Entry 9DHP (electron microscopy, 4.18 A resolution (low resolution: residue-level contacts below are approximate; hydrogen-bond / salt-bridge calls are withheld)); this record covers chains A and E of the 8 polymer chains in the assembly.

Chain A:
Protein: Isoform Flip of Glutamate receptor 2
Source organism: Rattus norvegicus
UniProt: P19491 (GRIA2_RAT), isoform P19491-2; residues 391-820 here correspond to UniProt positions 412-841 (UniProt number = residue number + 21)
Amino-acid sequence (430 residues; row label = number of the first residue in the row):
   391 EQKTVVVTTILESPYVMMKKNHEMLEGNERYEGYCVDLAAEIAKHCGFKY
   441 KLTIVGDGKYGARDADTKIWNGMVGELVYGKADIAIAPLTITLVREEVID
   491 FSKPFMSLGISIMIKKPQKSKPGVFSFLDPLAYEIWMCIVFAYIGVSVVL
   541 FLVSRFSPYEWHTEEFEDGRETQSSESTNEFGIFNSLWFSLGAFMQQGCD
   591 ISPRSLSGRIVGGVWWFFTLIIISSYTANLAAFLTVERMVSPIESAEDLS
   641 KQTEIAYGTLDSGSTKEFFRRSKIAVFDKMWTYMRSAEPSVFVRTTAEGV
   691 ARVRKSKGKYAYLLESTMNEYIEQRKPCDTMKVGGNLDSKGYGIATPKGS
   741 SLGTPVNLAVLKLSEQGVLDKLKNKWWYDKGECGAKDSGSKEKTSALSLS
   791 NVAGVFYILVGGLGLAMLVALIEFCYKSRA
Unresolved in the structure: 550-564, 776-784
Cystine bridges: C718-C773
Sequence notes: conflict Q392 (Asn413 in P19491)

Chain E:
Protein: Voltage-dependent calcium channel gamma-2 subunit
Source organism: Mus musculus
UniProt: O88602 (CCG2_MOUSE); residues 5-207 here correspond to UniProt positions 6-208 (UniProt number = residue number + 1)
Amino-acid sequence (205 residues; numbered 5 to 209; the number before each row is that of its first residue):
     5 RGVQMLLTTVGAFAAFSLMTIAVGTDYWLYSRGVCKTKSVSENETSKKNE
    55 EVMTHSGLWRTCCLEGNFKGLCKQIDHFPEDADYEADTAEYFLRAVRASS
   105 IFPILSVILLFMGGLCIAASEFYKTRHNIILSAGIFFVSAGLSNIIGIIV
   155 YISANAGDPSKSDSKKNSYSYGWSFYFGALSFIIAEMVGVLAVHMFIDRH
   205 KQLTG
Unresolved in the structure: 41-54, 83-92, 162-170
Cystine bridges: C39-C67, C66-C76
Sequence notes: expression tag (208-209)

How chain A and chain E interact:
Contacting residue pairs (14; chain A residue first):
  E524(A) - Y175(E)
  M527(A) - F179(E)
  F531(A) - I149(E)
  V538(A) - E190(E)
  V538(A) - V194(E)
  V539(A) - V142(E)
  F541(A) - V194(E)
  L542(A) - V142(E)
  L542(A) - V197(E)
  S547(A) - F200(E)
  Y549(A) - H204(E)
  Y549(A) - K205(E)
  Y549(A) - T208(E)
  E566(A) - K205(E)
Also at the interface, not in a pair above, chain A (14 interface residues in all): I534, R545, F546, I573
Also at the interface, not in a pair above, chain E (18 interface residues in all): L135, G138, I156, Y173, A183, F186, I201

Overview:
Chain A and chain E form an interface of 14 and 18 residues respectively.
Chain A is Isoform Flip of Glutamate receptor 2 (Rattus norvegicus) and chain E is Voltage-dependent calcium
channel gamma-2 subunit (Mus musculus); the structure, Resting state 1 of the GluA2-gamma2 complex, was
determined by electron microscopy (same publication as 9DHQ, 9DHR, 9DHS, 9DHT, 9MRK, 9MRL, 9MRM and 9MRN).
